8WYB - chains C and H of the 8 polymer chains in the assembly; structure by electron microscopy, 3.37 A resolution.

[Chain C]
Name: SIR2-like domain-containing protein
Organism: Bacillus subtilis
Reference sequence: D4G637 (D4G637_BACNB); residue numbers follow UniProt; this construct covers 1-1005
Amino-acid sequence (1005 residues; each row starts with the number of its first residue):
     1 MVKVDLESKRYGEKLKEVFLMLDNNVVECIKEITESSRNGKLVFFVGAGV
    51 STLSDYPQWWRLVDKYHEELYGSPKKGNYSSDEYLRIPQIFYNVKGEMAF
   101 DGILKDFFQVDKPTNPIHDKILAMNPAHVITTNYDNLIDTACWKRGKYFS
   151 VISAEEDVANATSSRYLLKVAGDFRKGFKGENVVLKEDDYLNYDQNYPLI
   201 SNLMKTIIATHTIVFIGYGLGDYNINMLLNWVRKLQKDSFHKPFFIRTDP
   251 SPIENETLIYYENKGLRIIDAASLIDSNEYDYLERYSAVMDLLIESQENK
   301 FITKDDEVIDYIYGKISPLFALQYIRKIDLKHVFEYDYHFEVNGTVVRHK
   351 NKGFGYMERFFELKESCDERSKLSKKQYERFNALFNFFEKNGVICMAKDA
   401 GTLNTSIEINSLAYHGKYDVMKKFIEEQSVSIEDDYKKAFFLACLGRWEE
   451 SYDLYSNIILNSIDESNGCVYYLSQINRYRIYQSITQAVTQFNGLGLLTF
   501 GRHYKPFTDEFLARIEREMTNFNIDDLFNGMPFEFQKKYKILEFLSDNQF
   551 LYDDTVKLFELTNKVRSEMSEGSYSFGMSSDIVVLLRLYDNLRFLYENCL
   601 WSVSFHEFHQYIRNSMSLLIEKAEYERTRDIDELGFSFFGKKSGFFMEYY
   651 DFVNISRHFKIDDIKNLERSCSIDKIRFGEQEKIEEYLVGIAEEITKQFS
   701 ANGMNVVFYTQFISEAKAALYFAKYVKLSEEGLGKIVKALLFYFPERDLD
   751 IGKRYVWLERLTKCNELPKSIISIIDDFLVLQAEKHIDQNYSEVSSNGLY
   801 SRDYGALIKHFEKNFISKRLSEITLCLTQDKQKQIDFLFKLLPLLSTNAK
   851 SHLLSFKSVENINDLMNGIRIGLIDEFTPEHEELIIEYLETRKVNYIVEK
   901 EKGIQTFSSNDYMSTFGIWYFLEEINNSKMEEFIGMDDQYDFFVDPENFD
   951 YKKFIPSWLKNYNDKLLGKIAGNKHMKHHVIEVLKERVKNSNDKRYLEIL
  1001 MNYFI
Disordered / not traced: 1-21, 73-78, 299-303, 366-368, 400-405, 635-643, 787-788, 898-902
Differences from the reference sequence: engineered mutation Ala171 (His in D4G637)
Ligand contacts: NAD (nicotinamide-adenine-dinucleotide): Gly49, Leu53, Gln58, Trp60, Tyr79, Tyr84, Gly217, Tyr218, Gly219, Thr248, Asp249, Tyr280, Tyr282, Tyr286
What the authors report for this chain:
  - binding site for NAD: Thr52, Trp60, Thr248, Tyr282
  - mutagenesis - W59A, D135A, Y282A (about 50%): decreased catalytic activity on NAD
  - mutagenesis - T52A, W60A, T248A: unchanged catalytic activity on NAD
  - mutagenesis - Y282A: decreased catalytic activity with Bacillus phage SPR Tube protein (chain H)

[Chain H]
Name: Bacillus phage SPR Tube protein
Organism: Bacillus phage SPR
Reference sequence: A0A162TY69 (A0A162TY69_BACIU); residue numbers follow UniProt; this construct covers 1-264
Amino-acid sequence (264 residues; row label = number of the first residue in the row):
     1 MKTVIQDTADVYFKRKSDGKLVFTAEAQTASFSQAISEEKLRGGIGNKPL
    51 YILKSEKEINLTVKNAFFDLEWLAMTQGETIQEETKVKVFDREHGLIVDD
   101 TNKVTLKGKPVSDVTFYNKKGLTYKIAVSTDGTYTIPTAFAAAKDKLTAV
   151 YQIEKVGRRLAIKASKFSERYEVEYRTIAYNPDTEEVYSDIYIQFPNVSP
   201 SGEFEMSLENGNALAPEIKFEALADTDTDEMAVVIEASRDENTAAPVEDT
   251 TGSTQSSDLGGTTE
Disordered / not traced: 1-7, 37-40, 43-47, 78-169, 178-190, 212-213, 237-264

[Chain C / chain H interface]
Residue-residue contacts - 116 pairs, chain C then chain H:
  Trp448(C) - Met206(H)  hydrophobic
  Gln483(C) - Leu208(H)
  Gln483(C) - Asn210(H)
  Ser484(C) - Met206(H)
  Gln487(C) - Phe204(H)
  Gln487(C) - Met206(H)
  Gln487(C) - Ser207(H)  hydrogen bond (side chain-backbone)
  Gln487(C) - Glu209(H)
  Gln487(C) - Asn210(H)
  Gln487(C) - Gly211(H)  hydrogen bond (side chain-backbone)
  Ala488(C) - Phe204(H)
  Gln491(C) - Phe204(H)
  Gly494(C) - Phe68(H)
  Leu495(C) - Glu203(H)
  Leu495(C) - Ile218(H)  hydrophobic
  Leu497(C) - Trp72(H)  hydrophobic
  Leu497(C) - Leu73(H)  hydrophobic
  Leu497(C) - Thr76(H)
  Leu498(C) - Phe13(H)  hydrophobic
  Leu498(C) - Val22(H)  hydrophobic
  Leu498(C) - Phe23(H)  hydrophobic
  Leu498(C) - Phe68(H)  hydrophobic
  Leu498(C) - Trp72(H)
  Thr499(C) - Pro200(H)
  Thr499(C) - Gly202(H)
  Gly501(C) - Thr76(H)
  Asn548(C) - Leu208(H)
  Asn548(C) - Asn210(H)
  Phe550(C) - Leu208(H)  hydrophobic
  Tyr552(C) - Glu209(H)  hydrogen bond
  Trp601(C) - Met206(H)  hydrophobic
  Ser604(C) - Met206(H)
  Phe605(C) - Glu205(H)
  Phe605(C) - Met206(H)
  Phe605(C) - Ser207(H)
  Phe605(C) - Leu208(H)
  His606(C) - Glu205(H)  hydrogen bond (backbone-side chain)
  His606(C) - Met206(H)  hydrogen bond (backbone-backbone)
  His606(C) - Ser207(H)
  Glu607(C) - Leu208(H)
  His609(C) - Glu205(H)  salt bridge
  Thr710(C) - Phe204(H)
  Gln711(C) - Met206(H)
  Asp750(C) - Leu223(H)
  Glu759(C) - Arg42(H)  salt bridge
  Lys763(C) - Leu41(H)
  Ser792(C) - Arg170(H)  hydrogen bond
  Ser792(C) - Asp225(H)
  Glu793(C) - Thr226(H)  hydrogen bond (backbone-side chain)
  Val794(C) - Arg170(H)
  Val794(C) - Asn197(H)
  Val794(C) - Leu223(H)  hydrophobic
  Val794(C) - Ala224(H)
  Val794(C) - Asp225(H)
  Ser795(C) - Leu223(H)
  Ser795(C) - Ala224(H)  hydrogen bond (backbone-backbone)
  Ser796(C) - Lys57(H)
  Ser796(C) - Ala222(H)
  Ser796(C) - Leu223(H)
  Asn797(C) - Glu56(H)
  Asn797(C) - Lys57(H)
  Leu799(C) - Arg42(H)
  Leu799(C) - Ser55(H)
  Tyr800(C) - Ala224(H)  hydrogen bond (side chain-backbone)
  Tyr800(C) - Asp225(H)  hydrogen bond (side chain-backbone)
  Tyr800(C) - Thr226(H)
  Arg802(C) - Thr226(H)
  Asp803(C) - Arg42(H)
  Leu807(C) - Leu41(H)  hydrophobic
  His810(C) - Leu41(H)
  Lys840(C) - Thr226(H)
  Asn863(C) - Thr226(H)  hydrogen bond (side chain-backbone)
  Asn863(C) - Asp227(H)  hydrogen bond (side chain-backbone)
  Met866(C) - Ile52(H)
  Ile869(C) - Leu50(H)  hydrophobic
  Ile869(C) - Ile52(H)  hydrophobic
  Arg870(C) - Ile52(H)
  Arg870(C) - Lys54(H)
  Ile874(C) - Leu50(H)
  Asp875(C) - Leu50(H)
  Phe877(C) - Leu50(H)  hydrophobic
  Ile904(C) - Ile235(H)  hydrophobic
  Ile904(C) - Glu236(H)
  Gln905(C) - Glu236(H)  hydrogen bond
  Thr906(C) - Val233(H)
  Thr906(C) - Val234(H)
  Phe907(C) - Val233(H)
  Phe907(C) - Val234(H)  hydrogen bond (backbone-backbone)
  Ser908(C) - Ala232(H)
  Ser909(C) - Lys57(H)
  Ser909(C) - Asp229(H)
  Ser909(C) - Met231(H)
  Ser909(C) - Ala232(H)
  Asn910(C) - Asp229(H)
  Asp911(C) - Leu53(H)
  Tyr912(C) - Asp229(H)  hydrogen bond
  Ser914(C) - Leu53(H)
  Thr915(C) - Tyr51(H)
  Thr915(C) - Ile52(H)
  Thr915(C) - Leu53(H)
  Ile918(C) - Tyr51(H)  hydrophobic
  Ile918(C) - Leu53(H)  hydrophobic
  Trp919(C) - Tyr51(H)  hydrogen bond (side chain-backbone)
  Leu922(C) - Tyr51(H)  hydrophobic
  Glu924(C) - Pro49(H)
  Glu924(C) - Leu50(H)
  Glu924(C) - Tyr51(H)  hydrogen bond (side chain-backbone)
  Lys960(C) - Ile36(H)
  Asn961(C) - Gln34(H)
  Asn961(C) - Ile36(H)
  Asn961(C) - Tyr51(H)  hydrogen bond (backbone-side chain)
  Tyr962(C) - Ile36(H)
  Tyr962(C) - Tyr51(H)
  Asn963(C) - Tyr51(H)
  Lys965(C) - Lys48(H)
  Leu966(C) - Tyr51(H)
Also at the interface, not in a pair above, chain C (78 interface residues in all): Tyr479, Arg480, Asn493, Gln549, Lys660, Arg669, Lys753, Tyr755, Val756, Phe811, Glu876
Also at the interface, not in a pair above, chain H (55 interface residues in all): Ser33, Ala35, Glu58, Tyr171, Ser201, Glu217, Glu221

[Summary]
78 residues of chain C and 55 residues of chain H are in contact; the contacts include 18 hydrogen bonds and 2
salt bridges. Polar contacts include His609(C)-Glu205(H), Glu759(C)-Arg42(H) and Gln487(C)-Ser207(H). The
paper reports a binding site for NAD at Thr52(C), Trp60(C) and Thr248(C) among others; W59A, D135A and Y282A
of chain C reduce catalytic activity on NAD; 6 substitutions were tested in all.
Here chain C is SIR2-like domain-containing protein (Bacillus subtilis) and chain H is Bacillus phage SPR Tube
protein (Bacillus phage SPR). Entry 8WYB (Cryo-EM structure of DSR2 (H171A)-tube-NAD+ complex) was determined
by electron microscopy (same publication as 8WYA, 8WYC, 8WYD, 8WYE and 8WYF).
